8JZZ - chains B and G of the 6 polymer chains in the assembly; structure by electron microscopy, 3.31 A resolution.

== Chain B ==
Molecule: Guanine nucleotide-binding protein G(I)/G(S)/G(T) subunit beta-1
From: Homo sapiens
UniProt: P62873 (GBB1_HUMAN); residues 2-340 here = UniProt positions 2-340
Amino-acid sequence (350 residues; each row starts with the number of its first residue; numbers below 1 keep their minus sign (Met-9 is residue -9)):
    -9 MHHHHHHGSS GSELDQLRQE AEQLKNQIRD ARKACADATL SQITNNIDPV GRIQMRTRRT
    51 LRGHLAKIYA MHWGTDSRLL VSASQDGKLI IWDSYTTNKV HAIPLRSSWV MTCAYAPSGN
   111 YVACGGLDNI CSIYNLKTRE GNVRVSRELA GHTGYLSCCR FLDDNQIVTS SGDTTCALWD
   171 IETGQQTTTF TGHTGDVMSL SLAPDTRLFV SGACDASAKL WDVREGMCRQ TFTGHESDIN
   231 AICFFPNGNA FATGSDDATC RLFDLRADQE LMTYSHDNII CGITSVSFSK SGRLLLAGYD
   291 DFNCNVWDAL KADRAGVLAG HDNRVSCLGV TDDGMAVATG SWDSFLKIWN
Disordered / not traced: -9 to 2
Construct notes: initiating methionine (-9); expression tag (-8 to 1)
Swiss-Prot annotation at these positions:
  - modified residue: Ser2 (N-acetylserine), His266 (Phosphohistidine)
  - natural variant: Leu30 (L30F: In MRD42; uncertain significance), Arg52 (R52G: In MRD42), Gly64 (G64V: In MRD42), Asp76 (D76E: In MRD42; D76G: In MRD42), Gly77 (G77S: In MRD42), Lys78 (K78R: In MRD42), Ile80 (I80N: In MRD42; I80T: In MRD42), His91 (H91R: In MRD42; uncertain significance), Ala92 (A92T: In MRD42), Pro94 (P94S: In MRD42), Leu95 (L95P: In MRD42), Arg96 (R96L: In MRD42), 5 further natural variant entries in UniProt

== Chain G ==
Molecule: Guanine nucleotide-binding protein G(I)/G(S)/G(O) subunit gamma-2
From: Homo sapiens
UniProt: P59768 (GBG2_HUMAN); residue numbers follow UniProt; this construct covers 1-71
Amino-acid sequence (71 residues; row label = number of the first residue in the row):
     1 MASNNTASIA QARKLVEQLK MEANIDRIKV SKAAADLMAY CEAHAKEDPL LTPVPASENP
    61 FREKKFFCAI L
Disordered / not traced: 1-7, 63-71
Swiss-Prot annotation at these positions:
  - modified residue: Ala2 (N-acetylalanine), Cys68 (Cysteine methyl ester)
  - lipidation: Cys68 (S-geranylgeranyl cysteine)

== How chain B and chain G interact ==
Residue-residue contacts (71):
  Glu3(B) - Ile9(G)
  Leu4(B) - Ile9(G)
  Leu7(B) - Ile9(G)  hydrophobic
  Leu7(B) - Ala12(G)  hydrophobic
  Leu7(B) - Val16(G)
  Ala11(B) - Leu19(G)
  Leu14(B) - Leu19(G)  hydrophobic
  Leu14(B) - Lys20(G)
  Lys15(B) - Leu19(G)
  Ile18(B) - Leu19(G)  hydrophobic
  Ile18(B) - Glu22(G)
  Ile18(B) - Ala23(G)  hydrophobic
  Cys25(B) - Ile28(G)
  Cys25(B) - Val30(G)  hydrogen bond (backbone-backbone)
  Ala26(B) - Val30(G)  hydrophobic
  Asp27(B) - Lys29(G)
  Asp27(B) - Val30(G)
  Asp27(B) - Ser31(G)
  Ala28(B) - Val30(G)
  Leu30(B) - Ala34(G)  hydrophobic
  Ile33(B) - Ala34(G)  hydrophobic
  Ile33(B) - Met38(G)
  Thr34(B) - Met38(G)
  Ile37(B) - Met38(G)  hydrophobic
  Val40(B) - Leu51(G)  hydrophobic
  Arg48(B) - Asn59(G)
  Arg48(B) - Phe61(G)  hydrogen bond (side chain-backbone)
  Arg49(B) - Phe61(G)
  Arg49(B) - Arg62(G)
  Ser84(B) - Phe61(G)
  Tyr85(B) - Pro60(G)
  Tyr85(B) - Phe61(G)  hydrophobic
  Cys218(B) - Gln18(G)
  Arg219(B) - Glu22(G)
  Gln220(B) - Glu22(G)
  Thr221(B) - Glu22(G)  hydrogen bond (backbone-side chain)
  Phe235(B) - Leu37(G)  hydrophobic
  Phe235(B) - Tyr40(G)  hydrophobic
  Phe235(B) - Cys41(G)  hydrophobic
  Pro236(B) - Tyr40(G)  hydrogen bond (backbone-side chain)
  Asn237(B) - Tyr40(G)
  Ala240(B) - Leu37(G)  hydrophobic
  Arg256(B) - Ile28(G)  hydrogen bond (backbone-backbone)
  Ala257(B) - Val30(G)  hydrophobic
  Asp258(B) - Glu22(G)
  Asp258(B) - Arg27(G)  salt bridge
  Leu261(B) - Val30(G)  hydrophobic
  Leu261(B) - Leu37(G)  hydrophobic
  Ser279(B) - Asp48(G)  hydrogen bond
  Lys280(B) - Glu47(G)
  Lys280(B) - Asp48(G)  hydrogen bond (backbone-side chain)
  Ser281(B) - Cys41(G)  hydrogen bond (backbone-side chain)
  Ser281(B) - His44(G)
  Ser281(B) - Asp48(G)  hydrogen bond
  Ser281(B) - Leu51(G)
  Gly282(B) - Cys41(G)
  Arg283(B) - Leu51(G)
  Leu284(B) - Leu50(G)  hydrophobic
  Leu284(B) - Leu51(G)
  Leu300(B) - Cys41(G)  hydrophobic
  Asp323(B) - Pro49(G)
  Gly324(B) - Pro49(G)
  Gly324(B) - Leu50(G)
  Met325(B) - Pro49(G)  hydrophobic
  Met325(B) - Leu50(G)
  Met325(B) - Phe61(G)  hydrophobic
  Ala326(B) - Phe61(G)  hydrophobic
  Ile338(B) - Phe61(G)  hydrophobic
  Asn340(B) - Leu50(G)
  Asn340(B) - Asn59(G)  hydrogen bond
  Asn340(B) - Phe61(G)
Interface residues without a listed pair, chain B (53 interface residues in all): Glu10, Gln17, Ala21, Met45, Trp63, Leu252, Asp254, Val320
Interface residues without a listed pair, chain G (32 interface residues in all): Arg13, Ile25, Ala33, Ala45

== In short ==
53 residues of chain B and 32 residues of chain G are in contact, with 10 hydrogen bonds and 1 salt bridge.
Polar pairs include Asp258(B)-Arg27(G), Arg48(B)-Phe61(G) and Thr221(B)-Glu22(G).
Here chain B is Guanine nucleotide-binding protein G(I)/G(S)/G(T) subunit beta-1 and chain G is Guanine
nucleotide-binding protein G(I)/G(S)/G(O) subunit gamma-2, both from Homo sapiens. Entry 8JZZ (Structure of
human C5a-desArg bound human C5aR1 in complex with Go) was determined by electron microscopy together with
8HPT, 8HQC, 8I95, 8I97, 8I9A, 8I9L and 3 further entries from the same study.
